7QN5 - chains C and F of the 7 polymer chains in the assembly; structure by electron microscopy, 2.50 A resolution.

== Chain C ==
Molecule: Gamma-aminobutyric acid receptor subunit beta-3
Source organism: Homo sapiens
UniProtKB: P28472 (GBRB3_HUMAN); residues -24 to 448 here correspond to UniProt positions 1-473 (UniProt number = residue number + 25)
Amino-acid sequence (473 residues; row label = number of the first residue in the row; numbers below 1 keep their minus sign (Met-24 is residue -24)):
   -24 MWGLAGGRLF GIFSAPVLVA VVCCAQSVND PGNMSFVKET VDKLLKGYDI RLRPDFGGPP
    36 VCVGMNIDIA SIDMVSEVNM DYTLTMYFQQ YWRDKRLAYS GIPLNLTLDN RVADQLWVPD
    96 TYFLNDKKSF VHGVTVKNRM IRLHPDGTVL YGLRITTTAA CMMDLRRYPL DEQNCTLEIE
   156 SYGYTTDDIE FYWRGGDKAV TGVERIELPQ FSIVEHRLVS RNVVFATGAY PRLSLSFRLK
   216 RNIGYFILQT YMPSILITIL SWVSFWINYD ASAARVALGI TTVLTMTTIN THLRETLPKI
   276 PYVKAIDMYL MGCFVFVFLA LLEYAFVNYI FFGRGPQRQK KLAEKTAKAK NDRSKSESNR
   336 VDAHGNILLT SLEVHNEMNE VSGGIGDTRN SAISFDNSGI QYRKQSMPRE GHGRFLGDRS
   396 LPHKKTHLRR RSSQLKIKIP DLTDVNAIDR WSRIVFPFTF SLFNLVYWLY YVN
Not modelled in the structure: -24 to 6, 308-421, 448
Disulfides: Cys136-Cys150
Glycans and other covalent adducts: N-acetylglucosamine (NAG) linked to Asn80; glycan linked to Asn149
Swiss-Prot annotation at these positions:
  - binding site (benzamidine): Asp95 to Tyr97, Glu155 to Tyr157, Phe200
  - binding site (4-aminobutanoate): Tyr97, Glu155, Tyr157, Thr202
  - binding site (histamine): Tyr97, Ser156, Tyr157, Thr202
  - glycosylation (N-linked (GlcNAc...) asparagine): Asn8, Asn80, Asn149
From the paper describing this entry:
  - post-translational modification sites: Asn80, Asn149

== Chain F ==
Molecule: Nanobody Nb25
Source organism: Lama glama
Notes: antibody fragment or engineered binder
Amino-acid sequence (121 residues; each row starts with the number of its first residue; note: 389 numbers in that range are skipped by the numbering (no residue carries them; nothing is unmodelled there)):
     1 QVQLVESGGG LVQ
   403 GSLRLSCAAS GHTFNYPIMG WFRQAPGKER EFVGAISWSG GSTSYADSVK DRFTISRDNA
   463 KNTVYLEMNN LKPEDTAVYY CAAKGRYSGG LYYPTNYDYW GQGTQVTV
Disulfides: Cys409-Cys483

== Interface between chain C and chain F ==
Residue-residue contacts (23; chain C residue first):
  Leu99(C) - Tyr489(F)  hydrophobic
  Asn100(C) - Tyr489(F)
  Ala135(C) - Tyr489(F)
  Met137(C) - Phe416(F)
  Met137(C) - Arg488(F)
  Met138(C) - Phe416(F)
  Asp139(C) - Phe416(F)
  Asn149(C) - Asn417(F)
  Thr151(C) - Tyr489(F)
  Glu153(C) - Tyr489(F)
  Arg196(C) - Asn498(F)  hydrogen bond (side chain-backbone)
  Arg196(C) - Asp500(F)  salt bridge
  Val198(C) - Ser490(F)
  Val198(C) - Gly491(F)
  Val199(C) - Gly491(F)
  Val199(C) - Gly492(F)  hydrogen bond (backbone-backbone)
  Val199(C) - Tyr495(F)
  Val199(C) - Thr497(F)
  Val199(C) - Asn498(F)  hydrogen bond (backbone-side chain)
  Phe200(C) - Gly491(F)
  Phe200(C) - Tyr495(F)
  Ala201(C) - Tyr495(F)  hydrogen bond (backbone-side chain)
  Arg207(C) - Tyr489(F)  hydrogen bond (side chain-backbone)
Interface residues without a listed pair, chain C (17 interface residues in all): Arg141, Asn197

== In short ==
17 residues of chain C and 11 residues of chain F are in contact, with 5 hydrogen bonds and 1 salt bridge.
Among the polar pairs are Arg196(C)-Asp500(F), Arg196(C)-Asn498(F) and Val199(C)-Asn498(F).
N-acetylglucosamine is covalently linked to Asn80(C). The paper reports modification sites Asn80(C) and
Asn149(C).
Chain C is Gamma-aminobutyric acid receptor subunit beta-3 (Homo sapiens) and chain F is Nanobody Nb25 (Lama
glama); the structure, Cryo-EM structure of human full-length extrasynaptic alpha4beta3delta GABA(A)R in
complex with nanobody Nb25, was determined by electron microscopy (same publication as 7QN6, 7QN7, 7QN8, 7QN9,
7QNA, 7QNB and 3 further entries).
